PDB entry 4MHJ | X-ray diffraction, 6.98 A resolution (low resolution: residue-level contacts below are approximate; hydrogen-bond / salt-bridge calls are withheld) | chains B and G of the 12 polymer chains in the assembly

Chain B:
Molecule: Hemagglutinin HA2 chain
Organism: Influenza A virus
Notes: fragment: membrane fusion domain
UniProt: Q9Q0U6 (HEMA_I96A0); residues 1-175 here correspond to UniProt positions 347-521 (UniProt number = residue number + 346)
Amino-acid sequence (182 residues; each row starts with the number of its first residue):
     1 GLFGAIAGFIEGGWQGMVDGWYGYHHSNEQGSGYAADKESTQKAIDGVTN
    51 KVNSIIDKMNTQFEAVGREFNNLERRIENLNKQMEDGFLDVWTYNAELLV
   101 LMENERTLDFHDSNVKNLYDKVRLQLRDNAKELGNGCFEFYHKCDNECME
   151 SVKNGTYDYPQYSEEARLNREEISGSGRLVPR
Not modelled in the structure: 25, 174-182
Construct notes: expression tag (176-182)
Curated features (UniProtKB/Swiss-Prot):
  - glycosylation: Asn-154 (N-linked (GlcNAc...) asparagine)
Disulfide bonds: Cys-144/Cys-148

Chain G:
Molecule: Hemagglutinin HA1 chain
Organism: Influenza A virus
Notes: fragment: receptor binding domain
UniProt: Q9Q0U6 (HEMA_I96A0); the construct lacks a stretch of the UniProt sequence, so the offset changes along the chain: 11-55 = UniProt 17-61; 56-83 = UniProt 63-90; 84-96 = UniProt 92-104; 97-125 = UniProt 106-134; 3 more segments
Amino-acid sequence (334 residues; row label = number of the first residue in the row; a row labelled like 125A-125B holds insertion residues (125A, then the next letters in order)):
     7 ADPGDQICIGYHANNSTEQVDTIMEKNVTVTHAQDILEKTHNGKLCDLN
   55A G
    56 VKPLILRDCSVAGWLLGNPMCDEFINVP
   83A E
    84 WSYIVEKASPAND
   96A L
    97 CYPGDFNDYEELKHLLSRTNHFEKIQIIP
125A-125B KS
   126 SWSNHDAS
  133A S
   134 GVSSACPYHGRSSFFRNVVWLIKKNSAYPTIKRSYNNTNQEDLLVLWGIH
   184 HPNDAAEQTKLYQNPTTYISVGTSTLNQRLVPEIATRPKVNGQSGRMEFF
   234 WTILKPNDAINFESNGNFIAPEYAYKI
  260A V
   261 KKGDSAIMKSELEYGNCNTKCQTPMGAINSSMPFHNIHPLTIGECPKYVK
   311 SNRLVLATGLRNTPQRERRRKKR
Not modelled in the structure: 7-8, 57, 274, 325-333
Construct notes: expression tag (7-10)
Curated features (UniProtKB/Swiss-Prot):
  - site: Arg-333 (Cleavage)
  - glycosylation (N-linked (GlcNAc...) asparagine): Asn-20, Asn-21, Asn-33, Asn-169, Asn-289
Disulfide bonds: Cys-52/Cys-277, Cys-64/Cys-76, Cys-97/Cys-139, Cys-281/Cys-305
Covalent attachments: N-acetylglucosamine (NAG) linked to Asn-33, Asn-169

Chain B / chain G interface:
Residue-residue contacts (9):
  Gly-47(B) with Met-30(G)
  Asn-50(B) with Ile-29(G); Met-30(G)
  Lys-51(B) with Ile-29(G); Met-30(G)
  Ser-54(B) with Ile-29(G); Lys-32(G)
  Glu-103(B) with Ile-29(G)
  Phe-110(B) with Met-30(G)
Other interface residues (no listed pair), chain B (7 interface residues in all): Asp-46
Other interface residues (no listed pair), chain G (5 interface residues in all): Thr-28, Glu-31

Overview:
7 residues of chain B face 5 of chain G across their interface. N-acetylglucosamine is covalently linked to
Asn-33(G) and Asn-169(G).
Chain B is Hemagglutinin HA2 chain and chain G is Hemagglutinin HA1 chain, both from Influenza A virus; the
structure, Crystal structure of Fab H5M9 in complex with influenza virus hemagglutinin from
A/goose/Guangdong/1/96 (H5N1), was determined by X-ray diffraction (same publication as 4MHH and 4MHI).
